Entry 9EDX (X-ray diffraction, 2.03 A resolution); this record covers chain A.

Chain A:
Molecule: non-specific serine/threonine protein kinase
Organism: Candida albicans
Notes: EC 2.7.11.1
Reference sequence: A0A8H6C375 (A0A8H6C375_CANAX); numbering as in UniProt (aligned over 37-345)
Amino-acid sequence (309 residues; row label = number of the first residue in the row):
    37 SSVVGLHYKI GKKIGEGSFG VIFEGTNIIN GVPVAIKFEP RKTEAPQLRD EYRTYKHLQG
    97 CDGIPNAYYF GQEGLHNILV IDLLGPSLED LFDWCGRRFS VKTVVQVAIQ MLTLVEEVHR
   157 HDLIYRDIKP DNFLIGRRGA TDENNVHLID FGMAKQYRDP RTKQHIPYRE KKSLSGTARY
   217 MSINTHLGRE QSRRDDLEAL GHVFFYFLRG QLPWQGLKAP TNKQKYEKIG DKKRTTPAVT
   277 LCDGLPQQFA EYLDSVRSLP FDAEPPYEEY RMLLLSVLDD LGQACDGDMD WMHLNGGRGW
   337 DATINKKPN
Not modelled in the structure: 343-345
Residues lining bound ligands: A1BIO (2-(4-fluorophenyl)-3-(pyridin-4-yl)pyrazolo[1,5-a]pyridine-6-carbonitrile): Ile50, Phe55, Ile58, Ala71, Lys73, Glu87, Tyr91, Leu115, Ile117, Asp118, Leu119, Leu120, Asp167, Asn168, Leu170, Ile185, Asp186
Reported in the primary citation:
  - binding site for A1BIO: Phe55, Asp167
  - conformationally variable residues (loop rearrangement): Phe55

Summary:
Ligands of chain A: compound A1BIO. The paper reports a binding site for A1BIO at Phe55 and Asp167;
conformational variability at Phe55.
Chain A is non-specific serine/threonine protein kinase (Candida albicans); the structure, Crystal structure
of Yck2 from Candida albicans in complex with inhibitor 2a:
2-(4-fluorophenyl)-3-(pyridin-4-yl)pyrazolo[1,5-a]pyridine-6-carbonitrile, was determined by X-ray diffraction
together with 9EDV, 9EDW and 9EDY from the same study.
